Entry 7DR4 (X-ray diffraction, 2.49 A resolution); this record covers chains H and K of the 3 polymer chains in the assembly.

Chain H:
Molecule: anti-human IL-2 antibody, mouse Ig G, heavy chain
Source organism: Mus musculus
Notes: antibody fragment or engineered binder
Sequence (224 residues; row label = number of the first residue in the row):
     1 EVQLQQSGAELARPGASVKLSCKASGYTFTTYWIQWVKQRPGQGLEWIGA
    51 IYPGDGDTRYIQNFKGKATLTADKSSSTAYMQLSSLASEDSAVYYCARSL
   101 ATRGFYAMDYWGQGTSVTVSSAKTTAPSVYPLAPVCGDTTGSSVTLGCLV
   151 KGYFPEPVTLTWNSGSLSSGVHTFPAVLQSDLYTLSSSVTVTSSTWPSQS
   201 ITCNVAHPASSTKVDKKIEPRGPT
Disordered / not traced: 222-224
Disulfides: Cys22-Cys96, Cys148-Cys203

Chain K:
Molecule: Interleukin-2
Source organism: Homo sapiens
UniProtKB: P60568 (IL2_HUMAN); residues 1-133 here correspond to UniProt positions 21-153 (UniProt number = residue number + 20)
Sequence (133 residues; row label = number of the first residue in the row):
     1 APTSSSTKKTQLQLEHLLLDLQMILNGINNYKNPKLTRMLTFKFYMPKKA
    51 TELKHLQCLEEELKPLEEVLNLAQSKNFHLRPRDLISNINVIVLELKGSE
   101 TTFMCEYADETATIVEFLNRWITFCQSIISTLT
Disordered / not traced: 1-4, 98-104
Disulfides: Cys58-Cys105
Curated features (UniProtKB/Swiss-Prot):
  - glycosylation: Thr3 (O-linked (GalNAc...) threonine)
Reported in the primary citation:
  - conformationally variable residues (helix shift): Asp84

How chain H and chain K interact:
Contacting residue pairs (23; chain H residue first):
  Trp33(H) - Thr41(K)  hydrogen bond (side chain-backbone)
  Trp33(H) - Lys43(K)
  Tyr52(H) - Lys43(K)
  Tyr52(H) - Tyr45(K)  hydrogen bond
  Asp55(H) - Lys43(K)  salt bridge
  Asp55(H) - Thr111(K)  hydrogen bond
  Asp57(H) - Lys43(K)  salt bridge
  Arg59(H) - Leu40(K)
  Arg59(H) - Thr41(K)
  Arg103(H) - Thr41(K)
  Arg103(H) - Phe42(K)
  Arg103(H) - Lys43(K)  hydrogen bond (backbone-backbone)
  Arg103(H) - Tyr45(K)
  Arg103(H) - Glu62(K)  salt bridge
  Arg103(H) - Pro65(K)
  Gly104(H) - Thr41(K)
  Gly104(H) - Phe42(K)
  Phe105(H) - Arg38(K)  hydrogen bond (backbone-side chain)
  Phe105(H) - Thr41(K)  hydrogen bond (backbone-side chain)
  Phe105(H) - Phe42(K)
  Tyr106(H) - Arg38(K)
  Tyr106(H) - Phe42(K)
  Tyr106(H) - Glu68(K)  hydrogen bond
Also at the interface, not in a pair above, chain H (12 interface residues in all): Thr30, Thr31, Thr102
Also at the interface, not in a pair above, chain K (11 interface residues in all): Phe44
Interface features reported in the paper:
  - residue pairs: Arg103(H)-Glu62(K) (salt bridge), Arg103(H)-Pro65(K), Phe105(H)-Arg38(K), Phe42(K)-Arg103(H), Lys43(K)-Arg103(H), Tyr45(K)-Arg103(H)
  - epitope / paratope residues, chain H: Arg103(H), Phe105(H)
  - epitope / paratope residues, chain K: Arg38(K), Leu40(K), Thr41(K), Phe42(K), Lys43(K), Tyr45(K), Glu62(K), Pro65(K), Glu68(K), Thr111(K)

Overview:
The interface between chain H and chain K involves 12 residues on one side and 11 on the other; the contacts
include 7 hydrogen bonds and 3 salt bridges. Polar pairs include Asp55(H)-Lys43(K), Asp57(H)-Lys43(K) and
Arg103(H)-Glu62(K). The paper describes a salt bridge between Arg103(H) and Glu62(K); contacts between
Arg103(H) and Pro65(K), Phe105(H) and Arg38(K) and Phe42(K) and Arg103(H) among others. The paper reports
epitope/paratope residues Arg103(H), Phe105(H) and Arg38(K) among others; conformational variability at
Asp84(K).
Here chain H is anti-human IL-2 antibody, mouse Ig G, heavy chain (Mus musculus) and chain K is Interleukin-2
(Homo sapiens). Entry 7DR4 (Complex of anti-human IL-2 antibody and human IL-2) was determined by X-ray
diffraction.
